PDB entry 6T93 | electron microscopy, 3.49 A resolution | chains B and J of the 10 polymer chains in the assembly

Chain B:
Name: Histone H4
Organism: Homo sapiens
Reference sequence: P62805 (H4_HUMAN); residue numbers follow UniProt; this construct covers 1-103
Sequence (106 residues; row label = number of the first residue in the row; numbers below 1 keep their minus sign (Gly-2 is residue -2)):
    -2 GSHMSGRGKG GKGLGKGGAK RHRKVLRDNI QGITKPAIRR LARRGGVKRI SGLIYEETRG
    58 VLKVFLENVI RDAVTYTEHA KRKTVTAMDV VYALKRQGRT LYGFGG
Unresolved in the structure: -2 to 22
Sequence notes: expression tag (-2 to 0)
Curated features (UniProtKB/Swiss-Prot):
  - DNA-binding region: Lys17 to Lys21
  - modified residue: Ser2 (N-acetylserine), Arg4 (Asymmetric dimethylarginine), Lys6 (N6-(2-hydroxyisobutyryl)lysine), Lys9 (N6-(2-hydroxyisobutyryl)lysine), Lys13 (N6-(2-hydroxyisobutyryl)lysine), Lys17 (N6-(2-hydroxyisobutyryl)lysine), Lys21 (N6,N6,N6-trimethyllysine), Lys32 (N6-(2-hydroxyisobutyryl)lysine), Lys45 (N6-(2-hydroxyisobutyryl)lysine), Ser48 (Phosphoserine), Tyr52 (Phosphotyrosine), Lys60 (N6-(2-hydroxyisobutyryl)lysine), Lys78 (N6-(2-hydroxyisobutyryl)lysine), Lys80 (N6-(2-hydroxyisobutyryl)lysine), Thr81 (Phosphothreonine), Tyr89 (Phosphotyrosine), Lys92 (N6-(2-hydroxyisobutyryl)lysine)
  - cross-link (Glycyl lysine isopeptide (Lys-Gly)): Lys13 (interchain with G-Cter in SUMO2), Lys21 (interchain with G-Cter in SUMO2), Lys32 (interchain with G-Cter in SUMO2), Lys60 (interchain with G-Cter in SUMO2), Lys80 (interchain with G-Cter in SUMO2), Lys92 (interchain with G-Cter in SUMO2)

Chain J:
Molecule: 153-nt DNA strand
Sequence (153 nucleotides; numbered -2 to 150; the number before each row is that of its first residue; numbers below 1 keep their minus sign (DA-2 is residue -2)):
    -2 ATCACAGGAT GTATATATCT GACACGTGCC TGGAGACTAG GGAGTAATCC CCTTGGCGGT
    58 TAAAACGCGG GGGACAGCGC GTACGTGCGT TTAAGCGGTG CTAGAGCTGT CTACGACCAA
   118 TTGAGCGGAT TTGCATAACA AAGTCTCCAG GAT
Unresolved in the structure: -2, 150

How chain B and chain J interact:
Residue-residue contacts - 10 pairs, chain B then chain J:
  Arg36(B) with DG82(J), salt bridge to the phosphate
  Arg46(B) with DG82(J), sugar contact
  Ile47(B) with DC81(J), phosphate contact; DG82(J), hydrogen bond to the phosphate
  Ser48(B) with DC81(J), phosphate contact
  Gly49(B) with DC81(J), hydrogen bond to the phosphate
  Arg79(B) with DA102(J), phosphate contact; DG103(J), salt bridge to the phosphate
  Lys80(B) with DA102(J), hydrogen bond to the phosphate
  Thr81(B) with DA102(J), hydrogen bond to the phosphate
Other interface residues (no listed pair), chain B (9 interface residues in all): Lys45
Other interface residues (no listed pair), chain J (5 interface residues in all): DG101

In short:
9 residues of chain B and 5 residues of chain J are in contact; the contacts include 4 hydrogen bonds and 2
salt bridges. Among the polar pairs are Ile47(B)-DG82(J), Gly49(B)-DC81(J) and Lys80(B)-DA102(J). From
UniProt: a DNA-binding region on chain B.
Chain B is Histone H4 (Homo sapiens) and chain J is a 153-nt DNA strand; the structure, Nucleosome with
OCT4-SOX2 motif at SHL-6, was determined by electron microscopy.
